8J26 - chains B and C of the 5 polymer chains in the assembly; structure by electron microscopy, 3.40 A resolution.

# Chain B
Protein: Fab heavy chain (REGN10987)
From: Homo sapiens
Notes: antibody fragment or engineered binder
Chain sequence (248 residues; each row starts with the number of its first residue):
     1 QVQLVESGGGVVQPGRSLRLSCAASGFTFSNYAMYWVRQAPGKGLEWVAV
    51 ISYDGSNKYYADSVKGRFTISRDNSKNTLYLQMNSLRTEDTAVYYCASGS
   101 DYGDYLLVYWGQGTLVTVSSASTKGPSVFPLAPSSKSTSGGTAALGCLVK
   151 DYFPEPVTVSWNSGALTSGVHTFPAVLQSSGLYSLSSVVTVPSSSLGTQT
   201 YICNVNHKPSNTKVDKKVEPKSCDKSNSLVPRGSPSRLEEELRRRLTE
Unresolved in the structure: 123-248
Disulfides: Cys22-Cys96

# Chain C
Protein: Spike protein S1
From: Severe acute respiratory syndrome coronavirus 2
Notes: fragment: rbd
UniProt: P0DTC2 (SPIKE_SARS2); residues 319-541 here = UniProt positions 319-541
Chain sequence (253 residues; each row starts with the number of its first residue):
   319 RVQPTESIVRFPNITNLCPFGEVFNATRFASVYAWNRKRISNCVADYSVL
   369 YNSASFSTFKCYGVSPTKLNDLCFTNVYADSFVIRGDEVRQIAPGQTGKI
   419 ADYNYKLPDDFTGCVIAWNSNNLDSKVGGNYNYLYRLFRKSNLKPFERDI
   469 STEIYQAGSTPCNGVEGFNCYFPLQSYGFQPTNGVGYQPYRVVVLSFELL
   519 HAPATVCGPKKSTNLVKNKCVNFENLYFQGAAAGGSHHHHHHGGSDYKDD
   569 DDK
Unresolved in the structure: 319-332, 529-571
Sequence notes: expression tag (542-571)
Disulfides: Cys336-Cys361, Cys379-Cys432, Cys391-Cys525, Cys480-Cys488
Covalent attachments: N-acetylglucosamine (NAG) linked to Asn343
Swiss-Prot annotation at these positions:
  - region: Arg403 to Asp405 (Integrin-binding motif), Asn448 to Phe456 (Immunodominant HLA epitope recognized by the CD8+)
  - glycosylation: Thr323 (O-linked (GalNAc) threonine), Ser325 (O-linked (HexNAc...) serine), Asn331 (N-linked (GlcNAc...) (complex) asparagine), Asn343 (N-linked (GlcNAc...) (complex) asparagine)

# How chain B and chain C interact
Contacting residue pairs (18; chain B residue first):
  Asn31(B) - Lys444(C)
  Tyr32(B) - Lys444(C)
  Tyr35(B) - Val445(C)
  Ser52(B) - Val445(C)  hydrogen bond (side chain-backbone)
  Tyr53(B) - Lys444(C)
  Tyr53(B) - Gly447(C)
  Tyr53(B) - Tyr449(C)  hydrogen bond (side chain-backbone)
  Tyr53(B) - Asn450(C)  hydrogen bond
  Asn57(B) - Gly446(C)
  Tyr59(B) - Gly446(C)
  Asp101(B) - Leu441(C)
  Tyr102(B) - Asn440(C)
  Gly103(B) - Asn440(C)  hydrogen bond (backbone-backbone)
  Asp104(B) - Ser443(C)
  Asp104(B) - Lys444(C)
  Asp104(B) - Val445(C)  hydrogen bond (side chain-backbone)
  Tyr105(B) - Asn440(C)
  Tyr105(B) - Pro499(C)  hydrophobic
Other interface residues (no listed pair), chain B (16 interface residues in all): Ala33, Val50, Asp54, Ser56
Other interface residues (no listed pair), chain C (12 interface residues in all): Asn439, Asn448

# Summary
Chain B and chain C form an interface of 16 and 12 residues respectively; the contacts include 5 hydrogen
bonds. Polar contacts include Ser52(B)-Val445(C), Tyr53(B)-Tyr449(C) and Tyr53(B)-Asn450(C). Covalently linked
N-acetylglucosamine: at Asn343(C).
Chain B is Fab heavy chain (REGN10987) (Homo sapiens) and chain C is Spike protein S1 (Severe acute
respiratory syndrome coronavirus 2); the structure, CryoEM structure of SARS CoV-2 RBD and Aptamer complex,
was determined by electron microscopy (same publication as 8J1Q).
